PDB entry 8QYH | electron microscopy, 2.40 A resolution | chains A and G of the 7 polymer chains in the assembly

Chain A:
Protein: Anti-phage defense ZorAB system ZorA
Organism: Escherichia coli
Reference sequence: A0A0V7WZR2 (A0A0V7WZR2_ECOLX); residues 1-273 here = UniProt positions 1-273
Chain sequence (280 residues; numbered 1 to 280; the number before each row is that of its first residue):
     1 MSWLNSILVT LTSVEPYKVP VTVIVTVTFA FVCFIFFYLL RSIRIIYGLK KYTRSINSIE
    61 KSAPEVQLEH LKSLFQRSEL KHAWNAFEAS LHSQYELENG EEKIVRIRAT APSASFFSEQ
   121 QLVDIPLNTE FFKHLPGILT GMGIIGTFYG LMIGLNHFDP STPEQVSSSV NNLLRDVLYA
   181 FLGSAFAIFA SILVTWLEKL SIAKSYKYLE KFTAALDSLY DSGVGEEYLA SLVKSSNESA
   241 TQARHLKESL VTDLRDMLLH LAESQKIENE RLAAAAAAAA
Disordered / not traced: 270-280
Construct notes: conflict A86 (Glu in A0A0V7WZR2), A89 (Glu in A0A0V7WZR2); expression tag (274-280)
Reported in the primary citation:
  - mutagenesis - L250G/L254G/L258G/L261G, L250N/L254N/L258N/L261N: decreased stability in response to TMD domain

Chain G:
Protein: Membrane protein
Organism: Escherichia coli
Reference sequence: A0A0V7WZP0 (A0A0V7WZP0_ECOLX); residues 1-246 here = UniProt positions 1-246
Chain sequence (246 residues; row label = number of the first residue in the row):
     1 MFGNAFGVKK RRSDEAEKPF WISYADLMTA MMVLFLVVMV ASLSSVTQRI QRAEQGEKAR
    61 GQDISRLCER LELHARNVNK NIVVDCHDNR ISFGEAGRFA HNQFFLNAEG QKALQDVVPL
   121 VLEASNSEEG KKWFKQIVIE GFTDTDGSYL YNLHLSLQRS EWVMCSLLDS RSPLQKNISA
   181 EQQLQIRKLF LAGGVSFNNA KESKEASRRV ELRMQFFGLK DKRDKADEVD FPPVVNKEVC
   241 QLVMPL
Disulfide bonds: C68-C86, C165-C240
Reported in the primary citation:
  - mutagenesis - D26N: abolished localization to ZorD
  - mutagenesis - Y151A/N152A/L155A/R159A: decreased stability

Interface between chain A and chain G:
Contacting residue pairs - 5 pairs, chain A then chain G:
  T140(A) with W21(G)
  I144(A) with F20(G), hydrophobic; W21(G), hydrophobic
  F148(A) with Y24(G), hydrophobic; L27(G), hydrophobic
Other interface residues (no listed pair), chain A (4 interface residues in all): T147
Other interface residues (no listed pair), chain G (5 interface residues in all): M28

In short:
4 residues of chain A and 5 residues of chain G are in contact. The paper reports that L250G/L254G/L258G/L261G
and L250N/L254N/L258N/L261N of chain A reduce stability in response to TMD domain; D26N of chain G abolishes
localization to ZorD.
Chain A is Anti-phage defense ZorAB system ZorA and chain G is Membrane protein, both from Escherichia coli;
the structure, Zorya anti-bacteriophage defense system ZorAB ZorA E86A_E89A, Calcium binding site mutation,
was determined by electron microscopy (same publication as 8QYD, 8QYK and 8QYY).
